6NUQ - chain A; structure by X-ray diffraction, 3.15 A resolution.

Chain A:
Name: Signal transducer and activator of transcription 3
Source organism: Homo sapiens
UniProtKB: P40763 (STAT3_HUMAN); residue numbers follow UniProt; this construct covers 127-688
Amino-acid sequence (562 residues; row label = number of the first residue in the row):
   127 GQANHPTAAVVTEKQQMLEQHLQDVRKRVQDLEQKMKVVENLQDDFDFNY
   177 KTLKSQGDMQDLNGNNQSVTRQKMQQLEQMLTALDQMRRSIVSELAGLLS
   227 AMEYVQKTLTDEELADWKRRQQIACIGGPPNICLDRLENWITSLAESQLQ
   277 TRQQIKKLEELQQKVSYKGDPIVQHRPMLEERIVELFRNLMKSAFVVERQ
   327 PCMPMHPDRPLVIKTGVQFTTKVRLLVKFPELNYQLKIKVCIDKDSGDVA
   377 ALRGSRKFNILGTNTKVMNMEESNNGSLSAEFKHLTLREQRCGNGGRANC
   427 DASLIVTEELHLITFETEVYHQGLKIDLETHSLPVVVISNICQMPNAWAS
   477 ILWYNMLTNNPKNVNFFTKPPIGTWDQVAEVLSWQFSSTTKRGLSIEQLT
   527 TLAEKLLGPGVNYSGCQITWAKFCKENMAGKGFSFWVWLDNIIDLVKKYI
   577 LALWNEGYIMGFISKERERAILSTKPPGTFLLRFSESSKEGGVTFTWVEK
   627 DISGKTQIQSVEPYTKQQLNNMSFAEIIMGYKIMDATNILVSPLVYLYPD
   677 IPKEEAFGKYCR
Not modelled in the structure: 127-135, 181-191, 372-378, 418-429, 688
UniProt features mapped onto this chain:
  - motif: D150 to M162 (Essential for nuclear import)
  - modified residue: K601 (Allysine), K615 (Allysine), K631 (Allysine), Y640 (Phosphotyrosine), K685 (Allysine)
Small-molecule neighbours: KQV ([(2-{[(5S,8S,10aR)-3-acetyl-8-({(2S)-5-amino-1-[(diphenylmethyl)amino]-1,5-dioxopentan-2-yl}carbamoyl)-6-oxodecahydropyrrolo[1,2-a][1,5]diazocin-5-yl]carbamoyl}-1H-indol-5-yl)(difluoro)methyl]phosphonic acid (non-preferred name)): R609, S611, E612, S613, S614, T620, W623, Q635, S636, V637, E638, P639, Y640, Q644, Y657, K658, I659, L666
Reported in the primary citation:
  - binding site for KQV: R609, S611, E612, S613, Q644, Y657, I659, L666

Overview:
Chain A binds compound KQV. The paper reports a binding site for KQV at R609, S611 and E612 among others.
Chain A is Signal transducer and activator of transcription 3 (Homo sapiens); the structure, Stat3 Core in
complex with compound SI109, was determined by X-ray diffraction, deposited together with 6NJS.
